Entry 7LN1 (electron microscopy, 3.40 A resolution); this record covers chains E and F of the 7 polymer chains in the assembly.

== Chain E (and F) ==
Protein: Transitional endoplasmic reticulum ATPase
From: Homo sapiens
Notes: EC 3.6.4.6; chain F of this document is another copy of the same molecule, construct and numbering; everything in this record applies to it too
UniProtKB: P55072 (TERA_HUMAN); numbering as in UniProt (aligned over 1-806)
Amino-acid sequence (806 residues; each row starts with the number of its first residue):
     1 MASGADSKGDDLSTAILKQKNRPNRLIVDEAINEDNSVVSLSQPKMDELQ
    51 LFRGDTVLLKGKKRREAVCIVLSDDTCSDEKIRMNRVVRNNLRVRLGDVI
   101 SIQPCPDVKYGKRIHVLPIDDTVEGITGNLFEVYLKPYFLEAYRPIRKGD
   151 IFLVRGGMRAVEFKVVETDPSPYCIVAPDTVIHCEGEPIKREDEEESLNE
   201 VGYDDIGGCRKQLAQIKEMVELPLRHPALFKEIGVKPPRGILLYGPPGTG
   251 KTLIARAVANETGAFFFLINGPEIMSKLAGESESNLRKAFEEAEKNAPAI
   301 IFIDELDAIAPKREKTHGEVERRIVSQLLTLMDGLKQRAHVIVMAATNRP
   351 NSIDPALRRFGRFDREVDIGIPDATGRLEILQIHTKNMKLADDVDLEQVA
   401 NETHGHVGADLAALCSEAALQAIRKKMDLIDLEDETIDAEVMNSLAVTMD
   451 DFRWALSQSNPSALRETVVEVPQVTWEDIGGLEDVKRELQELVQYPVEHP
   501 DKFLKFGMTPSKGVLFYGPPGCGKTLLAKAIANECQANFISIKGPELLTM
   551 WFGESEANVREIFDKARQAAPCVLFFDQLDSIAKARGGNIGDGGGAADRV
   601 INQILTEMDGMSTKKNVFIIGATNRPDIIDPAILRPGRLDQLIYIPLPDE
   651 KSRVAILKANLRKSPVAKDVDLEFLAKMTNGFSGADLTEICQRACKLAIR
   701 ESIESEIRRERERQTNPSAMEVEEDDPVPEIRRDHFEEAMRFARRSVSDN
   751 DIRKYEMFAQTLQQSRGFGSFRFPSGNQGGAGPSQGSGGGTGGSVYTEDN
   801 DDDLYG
Unresolved in the structure: 1-11, 715-726, 767-806 (chain F: 1-20, 463-471, 546-557, 584-595, 715-726, 763-769, 776-806)
Differences from the reference sequence: engineered mutation Glu232 (Ala in P55072), Gln578 (Glu in P55072)
Ion coordination: Mg2+ site 1: Thr252 (together with ATP); Mg2+ site 2: Thr525 (together with ATP)
Small-molecule neighbours:
  - ATP (adenosine-5'-triphosphate), molecule 1: Asp205, Ile206, Gly207, Cys209, Pro246, Pro247, Gly248, Thr249, Gly250, Lys251, Thr252, Leu253, Arg256, Glu305, Asn348, Ile380, Ile383, His384, Val407, Gly408, Ala409, Ala412
  - ATP, molecule 2: Asp478, Ile479, Gly480, Leu482, Pro519, Pro520, Gly521, Cys522, Gly523, Lys524, Thr525, Leu526, Gln578, Asn624, Ile656, Asn660, Gly684, Ala685, Thr688
UniProt features mapped onto this chain:
  - region: Thr797 to Gly806 (Interaction with UBXN6)
  - motif: Asp802 to Gly806 (PIM motif)
  - binding site (ATP): Pro247 to Leu253, Asn348, His384, Gly521 to Leu526
  - modified residue: Ala2 (N-acetylalanine), Ser3 (Phosphoserine), Ser7 (Phosphoserine), Ser13 (Phosphoserine), Ser37 (Phosphoserine), Lys315 (N6,N6,N6-trimethyllysine), Thr436 (Phosphothreonine), Ser462 (Phosphoserine), Lys502 (N6-acetyllysine), Lys505 (N6-acetyllysine), Lys668 (N6-acetyllysine), Ser702 (Phosphoserine), Lys754 (N6-acetyllysine), Ser770 (Phosphoserine), Ser775 (Phosphoserine), Ser787 (Phosphoserine), Tyr805 (Phosphotyrosine)
  - cross-link (Glycyl lysine isopeptide (Lys-Gly)): Lys8 (interchain with G-Cter in SUMO2), Lys18 (interchain with G-Cter in SUMO2)
  - natural variant: Arg95 (R95G: In IBMPFD1), Gly97 (G97E: In CMT2Y), Ile126 (I126F: In IBMPFD1; uncertain significance), Arg155 (R155C: In IBMPFD1; R155H: In FTDALS6 and IBMPFD1; R155L: In IBMPFD1; R155P: In IBMPFD1; R155S: In IBMPFD1), Arg159 (R159G: In FTDALS6; R159H: In IBMPFD1), Ala160 (A160T: In IBMPFD1; uncertain significance), Glu185 (E185K: In CMT2Y), Arg191 (R191Q: In FTDALS6 and IBMPFD1), Leu198 (L198W: In IBMPFD1), Glu232 (A232E: In IBMPFD1; this construct carries the variant), Ile254 (I254F: In IBMPFD1; uncertain significance), Ile369 (I369T: In IBMPFD1; uncertain significance), 2 further natural variant entries in UniProt
  - mutagenesis: Phe52 to Asp55 (Abolishes interaction with NPLOC4; when associated with A-110), Arg53 (R53A: Minor effect on affinity for ATP and ADP), Arg86 (R86A: Strongly increased affinity for ATP. Strongly reduced affinity for ADP), Tyr110 (Y110A: Abolishes interaction with NPLOC4; when associated with 52-A--A-55), Arg113 to His115 (Severely reduced binding to DERL1), Phe131 (F131R: Severely reduced binding to DERL1), Leu140 (L140D: Severely reduced binding to DERL1), Asp179 (D179R: No effect on binding to DERL1), His183 (H183W: Severely reduced binding to DERL1), Lys251 (K251Q: Impairs ERAD degradation of HMGCR and does not inhibit interaction with RHBDD1; when associated with Q-524), Glu305 (E305Q: Defect in ubiquitin-dependent protein degradation by the proteasome; when associated with Q-578), Lys312 (K312A: Does not affect methylation by VCPKMT), 7 further mutagenesis entries in UniProt
Reported in the primary citation:
  - mutagenesis - W551A/F552A, R599A: abolished catalytic activity
  - mutagenesis - I590A/D592A: unchanged catalytic activity
  - mutagenesis - L464A: decreased catalytic activity
  - disease-associated variants - A232E: increased catalytic activity (citing earlier work)
  - mutagenesis - E578Q: decreased catalytic activity (citing earlier work)

== How chain E and chain F interact ==
Contacting residue pairs (68; chain E residue first):
  Leu12(E) with Gln421(F); Arg424(F); Lys425(F)
  Ala15(E) with Met427(F), hydrophobic
  Ile16(E) with Met427(F)
  Lys20(E) with Met427(F); Asp428(F); Ile430(F)
  Arg22(E) with Asp431(F), salt bridge
  Arg25(E) with Asp431(F), salt bridge
  Lys60(E) with Glu433(F), salt bridge
  Lys217(E) with Leu432(F)
  Glu218(E) with Arg424(F), salt bridge
  Leu222(E) with Leu432(F), hydrophobic
  Arg225(E) with Leu432(F)
  His226(E) with Asp431(F); Leu432(F); Asp434(F), hydrogen bond (side chain-backbone); Ile437(F)
  Leu229(E) with Ile423(F), hydrophobic; Ile437(F), hydrophobic; Leu445(F), hydrophobic
  Glu232(E) with Lys389(F); Met442(F); Leu445(F)
  Ile233(E) with Met388(F); Lys389(F); Ala419(F); Ile423(F), hydrophobic
  Val235(E) with Met388(F), hydrophobic; Ala419(F), hydrophobic
  Glu283(E) with Leu278(F)
  Glu314(E) with His317(F)
  His317(E) with His317(F)
  Glu319(E) with Val320(F)
  Arg322(E) with His317(F), hydrogen bond (side chain-backbone); Gly318(F); Glu321(F), salt bridge
  Arg323(E) with Met275(F); Ser276(F); Lys277(F)
  Ser326(E) with Pro272(F); Met275(F)
  Gln327(E) with Ser276(F)
  Thr330(E) with Pro272(F), hydrogen bond (side chain-backbone); Glu273(F)
  Arg359(E) with Pro247(F); Asn348(F)
  Phe360(E) with Ala409(F)
  Arg362(E) with Glu305(F), salt bridge
  Glu488(E) with Arg700(F), salt bridge
  Glu491(E) with Arg700(F), salt bridge
  Tyr495(E) with Arg700(F); Ile703(F), hydrophobic
  His499(E) with Glu706(F), salt bridge
  Lys502(E) with Ser702(F); Ile703(F); Glu706(F)
  Lys505(E) with Val728(F)
  Phe506(E) with Ser664(F); Cys695(F), hydrophobic; Ala698(F), hydrophobic; Ile699(F), hydrophobic; Ile731(F), hydrophobic
  Gly507(E) with Lys663(F)
  Met508(E) with Cys695(F), hydrophobic; Lys696(F); Ile699(F), hydrophobic
Interface residues without a listed pair, chain E (46 interface residues in all): Phe230, Gly234, Lys236, Ala279, Gly280, Arg313, Thr316, Leu329, Phe503
Interface residues without a listed pair, chain F (58 interface residues in all): Ala308, Asn387, Ala412, Ala413, Cys415, Ser416, Leu420, Ala422, Glu435, Val447, Pro665, Gln692, Pro727, Pro729, Glu730

== Summary ==
46 residues of chain E face 58 of chain F across their interface; the contacts include 3 hydrogen bonds and 9
salt bridges. Polar contacts include Arg22(E)-Asp431(F), Arg25(E)-Asp431(F) and Lys60(E)-Glu433(F). From the
paper: W551A/F552A and R599A of chain E abolish catalytic activity; L464A and E578Q of chain E reduce
catalytic activity; 6 substitutions were tested in all.
Chain E and chain F are both Transitional endoplasmic reticulum ATPase (Homo sapiens); the structure, Cryo-EM
structure of human p97 in complex with Npl4/Ufd1 and Ub6 (Class 3), was determined by electron microscopy
(same publication as 7LMZ, 7LN0, 7LN2, 7LN3, 7LN4, 7LN5 and 7LN6).
